PDB entry 6CL2 | X-ray diffraction, 2.35 A resolution | chains B and D of the 6 polymer chains in the assembly

# Chain B (and D)
Molecule: Caspase-7 subunit p11
Organism: Homo sapiens
Notes: EC 3.4.22.60; chain D of this document is another copy of the same molecule, construct and numbering; everything in this record applies to it too
UniProtKB: P55210 (CASP7_HUMAN), isoform P55210-3; residues 199-303 here correspond to UniProt positions 232-336 (UniProt number = residue number + 33)
Sequence (113 residues; row label = number of the first residue in the row):
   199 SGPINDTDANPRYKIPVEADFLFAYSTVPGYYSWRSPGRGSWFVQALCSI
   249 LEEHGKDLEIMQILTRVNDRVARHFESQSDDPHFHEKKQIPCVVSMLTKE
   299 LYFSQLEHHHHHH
Not modelled in the structure: 199-211, 303-311
Sequence notes: expression tag (304-311)

# Chain B / chain D interface
Contacting residue pairs - 55 pairs, chain B then chain D:
  Lys-212(B) / Ala-270(D)
  Lys-212(B) / Lys-286(D)  hydrogen bond (backbone-side chain)
  Ile-213(B) / Arg-271(D)
  Pro-214(B) / Ala-270(D)
  Pro-214(B) / Gln-287(D)
  Glu-216(B) / Tyr-229(D)
  Glu-216(B) / Ile-288(D)
  Ala-217(B) / Ile-288(D)  hydrophobic
  Val-226(B) / Met-294(D)  hydrophobic
  Tyr-229(B) / Glu-216(D)  hydrogen bond
  Met-259(B) / Met-259(D)  hydrophobic
  Gln-260(B) / Glu-298(D)  hydrogen bond
  Thr-263(B) / Leu-295(D)
  Thr-263(B) / Thr-296(D)
  Thr-263(B) / Lys-297(D)
  Asn-266(B) / Ser-293(D)
  Asn-266(B) / Met-294(D)
  Asn-266(B) / Leu-295(D)  hydrogen bond (side chain-backbone)
  Asp-267(B) / Thr-296(D)
  Asp-267(B) / Lys-297(D)  salt bridge
  Ala-270(B) / Lys-212(D)
  Ala-270(B) / Pro-214(D)
  Arg-271(B) / Ile-213(D)
  Arg-271(B) / Lys-297(D)
  Glu-284(B) / Lys-212(D)  hydrogen bond (backbone-side chain)
  Lys-286(B) / Lys-212(D)  hydrogen bond (side chain-backbone)
  Gln-287(B) / Pro-214(D)
  Ile-288(B) / Glu-216(D)
  Ile-288(B) / Ala-217(D)  hydrophobic
  Ile-288(B) / Met-294(D)
  Ile-288(B) / Thr-296(D)
  Pro-289(B) / Met-294(D)
  Cys-290(B) / Val-292(D)  hydrophobic
  Cys-290(B) / Ser-293(D)
  Val-291(B) / Val-291(D)
  Val-291(B) / Val-292(D)
  Val-291(B) / Ser-293(D)  hydrogen bond (backbone-backbone)
  Val-292(B) / Cys-290(D)  hydrophobic
  Val-292(B) / Val-291(D)
  Ser-293(B) / Asn-266(D)  hydrogen bond (backbone-side chain)
  Ser-293(B) / Cys-290(D)
  Ser-293(B) / Val-291(D)  hydrogen bond (backbone-backbone)
  Met-294(B) / Val-226(D)  hydrophobic
  Met-294(B) / Asn-266(D)
  Met-294(B) / Ile-288(D)
  Met-294(B) / Pro-289(D)
  Met-294(B) / Cys-290(D)  hydrophobic
  Leu-295(B) / Thr-263(D)
  Leu-295(B) / Asn-266(D)  hydrogen bond (backbone-side chain)
  Thr-296(B) / Thr-263(D)
  Thr-296(B) / Asp-267(D)
  Lys-297(B) / Thr-263(D)
  Lys-297(B) / Asp-267(D)  salt bridge
  Lys-297(B) / Arg-271(D)
  Glu-298(B) / Gln-260(D)  hydrogen bond
Interface residues without a listed pair, chain B (30 interface residues in all): Val-215, Glu-274
Interface residues without a listed pair, chain D (28 interface residues in all): Glu-274

# In short
30 residues of chain B and 28 residues of chain D are in contact; the contacts include 11 hydrogen bonds and 2
salt bridges. Polar contacts include Asp-267(B)/Lys-297(D), Lys-212(B)/Lys-286(D) and Tyr-229(B)/Glu-216(D).
Both chains are Caspase-7 subunit p11 (Homo sapiens). Entry 6CL2 (Caspase-7 in complex with Ac-ATS009-KE) was
determined by X-ray diffraction (same publication as 6CKZ, 6CL0 and 6CL1).
